Entry 4PTX (X-ray diffraction, 1.80 A resolution); this record covers chain A.

# Chain A
Molecule: Glycoside hydrolase family 1
Organism: Halothermothrix orenii
Notes: EC 3.2.1.21
UniProt: B8CYA8 (B8CYA8_HALOH); residues 1-451 here = UniProt positions 1-451
Sequence (452 residues; numbered 0 to 451; the number before each row is that of its first residue; numbering starts at 0):
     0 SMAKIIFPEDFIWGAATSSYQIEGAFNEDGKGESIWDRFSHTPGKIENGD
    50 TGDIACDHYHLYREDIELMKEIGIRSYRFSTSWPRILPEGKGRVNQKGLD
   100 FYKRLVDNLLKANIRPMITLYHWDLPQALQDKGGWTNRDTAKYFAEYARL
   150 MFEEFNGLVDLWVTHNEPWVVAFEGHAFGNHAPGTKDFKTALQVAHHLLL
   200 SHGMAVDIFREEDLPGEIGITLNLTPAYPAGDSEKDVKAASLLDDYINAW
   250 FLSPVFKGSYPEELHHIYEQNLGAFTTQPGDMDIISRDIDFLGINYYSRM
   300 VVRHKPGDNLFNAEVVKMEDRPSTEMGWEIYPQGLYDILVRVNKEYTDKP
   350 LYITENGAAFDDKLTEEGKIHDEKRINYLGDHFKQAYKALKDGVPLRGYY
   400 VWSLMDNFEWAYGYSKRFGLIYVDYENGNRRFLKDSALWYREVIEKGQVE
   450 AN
Disordered / not traced: 0-3, 449-451
Construct notes: expression tag (0)
Ligand contacts: beta-D-glucopyranose (BGC): Gln20, His121, Trp122, Asn165, Glu166, Asn294, Tyr296, Trp327, Glu354, Trp401, Glu408, Trp409, Phe417
From the paper describing this entry:
  - binding site for beta-D-glucopyranose: Glu166
  - mutagenesis - E354Q: abolished catalytic activity on cellobiose
  - mutagenesis - E354Q: abolished catalytic activity on lactose
  - mutagenesis - E166Q: decreased catalytic activity on cellobiose
  - mutagenesis - E408Q: decreased catalytic activity

# Summary
Chain A binds beta-D-glucopyranose. The paper reports a binding site for beta-D-glucopyranose at Glu166; E354Q
abolishes catalytic activity on cellobiose; 3 substitutions were tested in all.
Chain A is Glycoside hydrolase family 1 (Halothermothrix orenii); the structure, Halothermothrix orenii
beta-glucosidase A, glucose complex, was determined by X-ray diffraction, deposited together with 4PTV and
4PTW.
